PDB entry 7QPH | X-ray diffraction, 1.90 A resolution | chains B and F of the 8 polymer chains in the assembly

Chain B:
Name: Histone-arginine methyltransferase CARM1
Organism: Mus musculus
Notes: EC 2.1.1.319
UniProtKB: Q9WVG6 (CARM1_MOUSE); residue numbers follow UniProt; this construct covers 130-487
Sequence (361 residues; each row starts with the number of its first residue):
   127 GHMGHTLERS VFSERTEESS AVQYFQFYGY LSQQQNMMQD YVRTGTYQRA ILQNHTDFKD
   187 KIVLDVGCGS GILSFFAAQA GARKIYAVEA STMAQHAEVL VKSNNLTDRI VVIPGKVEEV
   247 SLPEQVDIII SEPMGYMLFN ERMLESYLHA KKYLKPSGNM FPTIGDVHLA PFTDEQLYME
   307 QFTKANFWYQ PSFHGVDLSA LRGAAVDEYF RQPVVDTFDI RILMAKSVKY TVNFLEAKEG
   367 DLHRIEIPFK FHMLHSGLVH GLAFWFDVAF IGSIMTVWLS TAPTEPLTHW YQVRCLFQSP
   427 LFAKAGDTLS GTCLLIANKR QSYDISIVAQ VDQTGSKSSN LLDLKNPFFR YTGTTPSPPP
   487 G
Not modelled in the structure: 127-135, 479-487
Differences from the reference sequence: expression tag (127-129)
Swiss-Prot annotation at these positions:
  - region: Arg347 to Leu380 (Required for nuclear translocation)
  - binding site (S-adenosyl-L-methionine): Gln160, Arg169, Gly193, Glu215, Glu244, Ser272
  - modified residue: Ser217 (Phosphoserine)
  - cross-link: Lys228 (Glycyl lysine isopeptide (Lys-Gly) (interchain with G-Cter in ubiquitin))
  - mutagenesis: Tyr154 (Y154A/F/R: Loss of S-adenosyl-L-methionine binding. Loss of protein methyltransferase activity), Arg169 (R169A: Loss of protein methyltransferase activity), Tyr173 (Y173A: Reduces protein methyltransferase activity), Val189 to Asp191 (Abolishes histone methyltransferase activity and coactivator activity), Ser217 (S217A: Loss of S-adenosyl-L-methionine binding. Loss of protein methyltransferase activity. Localized in the nucleus; S217C/T: Loss of S-adenosyl-L-methionine binding ...), Ser229 (S229E: Abolishes dimerization), Glu267 (E267Q: Abolishes histone methyltransferase activity and reduces coactivator activity)

Chain F:
Name: Histone H3 22-31 K27 acetylated
Sequence (10 residues; each row starts with the number of its first residue):
    22 TKAARKSAPA
Not modelled in the structure: 22-23, 28-31
Modified / non-standard residues: Lys27 (N(6)-acetyllysine; ALY)
Covalent attachments: compound QVR linked to Arg26

Chain B / chain F interface:
Pairs across the interface (27):
  Gln149(B) with Lys27(F)
  Tyr150(B) with Lys27(F)
  Phe153(B) with Arg26(F); Lys27(F)
  Tyr154(B) with Arg26(F); Lys27(F)
  Gln159(B) with Ala25(F); Arg26(F), hydrogen bond (side chain-backbone)
  Asn162(B) with Ala24(F), hydrogen bond (side chain-backbone); Ala25(F), hydrogen bond (side chain-backbone)
  Met163(B) with Arg26(F), hydrogen bond
  Glu258(B) with Arg26(F), salt bridge
  Met260(B) with Arg26(F), hydrogen bond (backbone-side chain)
  Tyr262(B) with Ala25(F); Arg26(F), hydrogen bond (side chain-backbone); Lys27(F), hydrogen bond (side chain-backbone)
  Glu267(B) with Arg26(F), salt bridge; Lys27(F)
  His415(B) with Ala24(F); Ala25(F); Arg26(F), hydrogen bond
  Trp416(B) with Arg26(F)
  Tyr417(B) with Ala25(F), hydrophobic
  Lys471(B) with Lys27(F)
  Phe475(B) with Lys27(F)
  Tyr477(B) with Ala24(F); Ala25(F)
Interface residues without a listed pair, chain B (18 interface residues in all): Gly261

In short:
18 residues of chain B face 4 of chain F across their interface, with 8 hydrogen bonds and 2 salt bridges.
Among the polar pairs are Glu258(B)-Arg26(F), Glu267(B)-Arg26(F) and Gln159(B)-Arg26(F). From UniProt: 6
S-adenosyl-L-methionine-binding residues and 9 mutagenesis sites on chain B.
Chain B is Histone-arginine methyltransferase CARM1 (Mus musculus) and chain F is Histone H3 22-31 K27
acetylated; the structure, Crystal structure of mouse CARM1 in complex with histone H3_22-31 K27 acetylated,
was determined by X-ray diffraction.
